PDB entry 6GV0 | X-ray diffraction, 1.26 A resolution | chains G and B of the 4 polymer chains in the assembly

Chain G:
Molecule: Insulin
Source organism: Homo sapiens
UniProt: P01308 (INS_HUMAN); residues 1-21 here correspond to UniProt positions 90-110 (UniProt number = residue number + 89)
Amino-acid sequence (21 residues; each row starts with the number of its first residue):
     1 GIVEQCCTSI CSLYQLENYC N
Disulfides: Cys-6/Cys-11

Chain B:
Molecule: Insulin
Source organism: Homo sapiens
UniProt: P01308 (INS_HUMAN); residues 1-30 here correspond to UniProt positions 25-54 (UniProt number = residue number + 24)
Amino-acid sequence (30 residues; each row starts with the number of its first residue):
     1 FVKQHLCGSH LVEALYLVCG ERGFFYTPET
Disordered / not traced: 30
Sequence notes: engineered mutation Lys-3 (Asn27 in P01308), Glu-29 (Lys53 in P01308)
Metal / ion sites: Zn2+ near His-10 (its only coordinating residue here)

Chain G / chain B interface:
Residue-residue contacts - 38 pairs, chain G then chain B:
  Ile-2(G) with Leu-15(B), hydrophobic
  Val-3(G) with Pro-28(B), hydrophobic
  Cys-6(G) with Gln-4(B); His-5(B); Leu-6(B), hydrogen bond (backbone-backbone)
  Cys-7(G) with His-5(B), hydrogen bond (backbone-side chain); Leu-6(B); Cys-7(B), disulfide
  Thr-8(G) with His-5(B), hydrogen bond (backbone-side chain)
  Ser-9(G) with His-5(B), hydrogen bond (backbone-side chain)
  Ile-10(G) with Lys-3(B); Gln-4(B); His-5(B)
  Cys-11(G) with Val-2(B); Lys-3(B); Gln-4(B), hydrogen bond (backbone-backbone)
  Ser-12(G) with Phe-1(B), hydrogen bond (side chain-backbone); Val-2(B), hydrogen bond (side chain-backbone); Lys-3(B)
  Leu-13(G) with Val-18(B), hydrophobic
  Tyr-14(G) with Phe-1(B)
  Gln-15(G) with Lys-3(B), hydrogen bond
  Leu-16(G) with Leu-11(B), hydrophobic; Ala-14(B), hydrophobic; Leu-15(B)
  Glu-17(G) with Val-18(B); Arg-22(B), salt bridge
  Asn-18(G) with Phe-25(B)
  Tyr-19(G) with Leu-15(B), hydrophobic; Phe-24(B); Phe-25(B), hydrogen bond (backbone-backbone)
  Cys-20(G) with Cys-19(B), disulfide; Arg-22(B); Gly-23(B)
  Asn-21(G) with Arg-22(B), hydrogen bond (backbone-side chain); Gly-23(B), hydrogen bond (backbone-backbone); Phe-24(B); Phe-25(B)
Other interface residues (no listed pair), chain B (19 interface residues in all): Leu-17, Tyr-26
Cross-chain cystine bridges: Cys-7(G)/Cys-7(B), Cys-20(G)/Cys-19(B)

Summary:
18 residues of chain G face 19 of chain B across their interface, with 2 disulfide bonds, 11 hydrogen bonds
and 1 salt bridge. Among the polar pairs are Glu-17(G)/Arg-22(B), Cys-7(G)/His-5(B) and Thr-8(G)/His-5(B).
Chain G is Insulin and chain B is Insulin, both from Homo sapiens; the structure, Insulin glulisine, was
determined by X-ray diffraction.
